2ZL9 - chains A and C; structure by X-ray diffraction, 1.90 A resolution.

== Chain A ==
Name: Vitamin D3 receptor
Source organism: Rattus norvegicus
Notes: fragment: vdr-lbd
UniProtKB: P13053 (VDR_RAT); numbering as in UniProt; present here: 116-159, 207-423
Chain sequence (271 residues; numbered 106 to 423; 47 numbers in that range are skipped by the numbering (no residue carries them; nothing is unmodelled there); the number before each row is that of its first residue):
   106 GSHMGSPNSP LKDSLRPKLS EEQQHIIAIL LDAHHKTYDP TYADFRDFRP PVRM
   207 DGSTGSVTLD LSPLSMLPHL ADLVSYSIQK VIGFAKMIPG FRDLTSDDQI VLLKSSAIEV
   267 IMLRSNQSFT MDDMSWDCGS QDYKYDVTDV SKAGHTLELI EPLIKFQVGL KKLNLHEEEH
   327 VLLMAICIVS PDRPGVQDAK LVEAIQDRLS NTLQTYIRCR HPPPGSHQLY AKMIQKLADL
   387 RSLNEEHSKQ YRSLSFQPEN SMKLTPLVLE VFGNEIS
Disordered / not traced: 106-122, 207-218, 420-423
Sequence notes: expression tag (106-115)
Swiss-Prot annotation at these positions:
  - region: Lys242 to Lys260 (Interaction with coactivator LXXLL motif)
  - motif: Pro412 to Asn420 (9aaTAD)
  - binding site (calcitriol): Tyr143, Ser233, Arg270, Ser274, His301, His393
Ligand contacts: VDA ((1R,2R,3R,5Z)-17-{(1S)-1-[(2-ethyl-2-hydroxybutyl)sulfanyl]ethyl}-2-(2-hydroxyethoxy)-9,10-secoestra-5,7,16-triene-1,3-diol): Thr142, Tyr143, Asp144, Tyr147, Phe150, Leu223, Leu226, Ala227, Leu229, Val230, Tyr232, Ser233, Lys236, Ile264, Ile267, Met268, Arg270, Ser271, Ser274, Trp282, Cys284, Tyr291, Val296, Ala299, His301, Leu305, His393, Tyr397, Val414, Phe418

== Chain C ==
Name: Coactivator peptide DRIP
Chain sequence (13 residues; each row starts with the number of its first residue):
   625 KNHPMLMNLL KDN
Disordered / not traced: 625, 636-637

== How chain A and chain C interact ==
Contacting residue pairs - 22 pairs, chain A then chain C:
  Ile238(A) with Leu630(C), hydrophobic; Leu633(C); Leu634(C), hydrophobic
  Lys242(A) with Leu633(C), hydrogen bond (side chain-backbone); Leu634(C); Lys635(C)
  Phe247(A) with Leu634(C), hydrophobic
  Ser252(A) with Met631(C)
  Gln255(A) with Leu634(C)
  Ile256(A) with His627(C); Leu630(C), hydrophobic; Met631(C); Leu634(C), hydrophobic
  Leu259(A) with Leu630(C), hydrophobic; Leu634(C), hydrophobic
  Lys260(A) with His627(C); Leu630(C)
  Pro412(A) with Met629(C), hydrophobic
  Glu416(A) with His627(C); Pro628(C); Met629(C), hydrogen bond (side chain-backbone); Leu630(C), hydrogen bond (side chain-backbone)
Interface residues without a listed pair, chain A (13 interface residues in all): Gln235, Leu413, Val417

== Summary ==
The interface between chain A and chain C involves 13 residues on one side and 8 on the other, with 3 hydrogen
bonds. Polar contacts include Lys242(A)-Leu633(C), Glu416(A)-Met629(C) and Glu416(A)-Leu630(C). Chain A binds
compound VDA. UniProt lists 6 calcitriol-binding residues on chain A.
Chain A is Vitamin D3 receptor (Rattus norvegicus) and chain C is Coactivator peptide DRIP; the structure,
2-Substituted-16-ene-22-thia-1alpha,25-dihydroxy-26,27-dimethyl-19-norvitamin D3 analogs: Synthesis,
biological evaluation and crystal structure, was determined by X-ray diffraction (same publication as 2ZLA and
2ZLC).
